3STK - chain A; structure by X-ray diffraction, 1.55 A resolution.

# Chain A
Molecule: Fatty acid-binding protein, liver
Organism: Homo sapiens
UniProt: P07148 (FABPL_HUMAN); numbering as in UniProt (aligned over 2-127)
Sequence (132 residues; row label = number of the first residue in the row; numbers below 1 keep their minus sign (Met-2 is residue -2)):
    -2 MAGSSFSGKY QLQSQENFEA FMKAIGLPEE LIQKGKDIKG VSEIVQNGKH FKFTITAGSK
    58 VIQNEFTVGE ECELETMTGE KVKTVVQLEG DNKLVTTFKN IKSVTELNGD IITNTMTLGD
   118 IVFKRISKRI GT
Disordered / not traced: -2 to 0
Construct notes: expression tag (-2 to 1, 128-129)
From the paper describing this entry:
  - binding site for palmitic acid: Ser39, Phe50, Ile52, Ile59, Phe63, Leu71, Phe95, Asn111, Arg122

# Overview
From the paper: a binding site for palmitic acid at Ser39, Phe50 and Ile52 among others.
Chain A is Fatty acid-binding protein, liver (Homo sapiens); the structure, Crystal Structure of human LFABP
complex with two molecules of palmitic acid (holo-LFABP), was determined by X-ray diffraction, deposited
together with 3STM and 3STN.
